8UHI - chains A and C of the 16 polymer chains in the assembly; structure by electron microscopy, 2.35 A resolution.

Chain A (and C):
Molecule: Ribulose bisphosphate carboxylase large subunit
Organism: Synechococcus sp. PCC 7335
Notes: chain C of this document is another copy of the same molecule, construct and numbering; everything in this record applies to it too
UniProtKB: B4WP00 (B4WP00_SYNS7); residue numbers follow UniProt; this construct covers 1-476
Amino-acid sequence (476 residues; row label = number of the first residue in the row):
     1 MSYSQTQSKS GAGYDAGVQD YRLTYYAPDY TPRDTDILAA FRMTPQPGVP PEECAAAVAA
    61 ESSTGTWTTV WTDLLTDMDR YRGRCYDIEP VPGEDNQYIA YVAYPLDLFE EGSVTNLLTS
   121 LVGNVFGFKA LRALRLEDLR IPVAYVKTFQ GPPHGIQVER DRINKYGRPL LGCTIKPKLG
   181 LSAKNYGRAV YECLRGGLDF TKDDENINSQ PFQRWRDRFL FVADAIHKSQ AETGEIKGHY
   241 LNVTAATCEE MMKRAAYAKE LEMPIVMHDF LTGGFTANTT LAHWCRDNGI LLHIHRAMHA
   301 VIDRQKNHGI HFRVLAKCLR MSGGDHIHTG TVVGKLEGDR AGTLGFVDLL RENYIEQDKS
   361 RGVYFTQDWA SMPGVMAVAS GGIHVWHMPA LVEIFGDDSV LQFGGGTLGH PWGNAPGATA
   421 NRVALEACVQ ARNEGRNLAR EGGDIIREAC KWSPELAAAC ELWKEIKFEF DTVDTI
Unresolved in the structure: 1-10, 476
Modified / non-standard residues: Lys-202 (lysine nz-carboxylic acid; KCX)
Metal / ion sites: Mg2+: Lys-202, Asp-204, Glu-205 (together with ribulose-1,5-diphosphate)
Small-molecule neighbours:
  - ribulose-1,5-diphosphate (RUB), molecule 1: Thr-66, Trp-67, Asn-124
  - ribulose-1,5-diphosphate (RUB), molecule 2: Thr-174, Lys-176, Lys-202, Asp-204, Glu-205, His-295, Arg-296, His-299, His-328, Gly-330, Lys-335, Leu-336, Ser-380, Gly-381, Gly-382, Phe-403, Gly-404, Gly-405

Interface between chain A and chain C:
Residue-residue contacts (16; chain A residue first):
  Lys-147(A) with Pro-211(C)
  His-154(A) with Asp-217(C), salt bridge
  Val-158(A) with Asp-217(C)
  Asp-161(A) with Lys-184(C); Phe-221(C)
  Arg-162(A) with Asp-217(C), salt bridge; Leu-220(C)
  Asn-164(A) with Lys-184(C)
  Tyr-166(A) with Lys-184(C), hydrogen bond
  Lys-259(A) with Arg-216(C)
  Arg-286(A) with Arg-214(C); Arg-216(C)
  Asp-287(A) with Arg-216(C), hydrogen bond (backbone-side chain)
  Asn-288(A) with Arg-216(C)
  Gly-289(A) with Arg-216(C)
  Ser-371(A) with Pro-211(C)
Interface residues without a listed pair, chain C (9 interface residues in all): Ser-182, Lys-253

Summary:
13 residues of chain A face 9 of chain C across their interface; the contacts include 2 hydrogen bonds and 2
salt bridges. Polar contacts include His-154(A)/Asp-217(C), Arg-162(A)/Asp-217(C) and Tyr-166(A)/Lys-184(C).
Ligands of chain A: ribulose-1,5-diphosphate. Lys-202(A), Asp-204(A) and Glu-205(A) coordinate Mg2+.
Chain A and chain C are both Ribulose bisphosphate carboxylase large subunit (Synechococcus sp. PCC 7335); the
structure, Structure of the far-red light-absorbing allophycocyanin core expressed during FaRLiP, was
determined by electron microscopy (same publication as 8UHE).
